1ERV - chain A; structure by X-ray diffraction, 1.65 A resolution.

[Chain A]
Name: Thioredoxin
Organism: Homo sapiens
UniProt: P10599 (THIO_HUMAN); residues 2-105 here correspond to UniProt positions 1-104 (UniProt number = residue number - 1)
Chain sequence (105 residues; each row starts with the number of its first residue):
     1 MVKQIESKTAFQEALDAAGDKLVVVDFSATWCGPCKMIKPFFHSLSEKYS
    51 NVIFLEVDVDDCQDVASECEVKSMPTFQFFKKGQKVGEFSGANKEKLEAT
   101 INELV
Differences from the reference sequence: engineered mutation Ser-73 (Cys72 in P10599)
From the paper describing this entry:
  - self-association interface (contacts with another copy of this molecule); pairs are residue here / residue on that copy: Ser-73/Ser-73 (hydrogen bond)
  - contacts within the chain: Ala-29/Cys-35
  - conformationally variable residues: Trp-31
  - mutagenesis - C73S: unchanged catalytic activity (citing earlier work)
  - mutagenesis - C73S: unchanged growth
  - catalytic residues: Cys-32, Cys-35 (proposed by the authors, not directly observed)

[Summary]
From the paper: catalytic residues Cys-32 and Cys-35; C73S leaves catalytic activity unchanged.
Chain A is Thioredoxin (Homo sapiens); the structure, Human thioredoxin mutant with cys 73 replaced by ser
(reduced form), was determined by X-ray diffraction together with 1ERT, 1ERW and 1ERU from the same study.
